Entry 5VJX (X-ray diffraction, 2.69 A resolution); this record covers chains a and b of the 6 polymer chains in the assembly.

[Chain a]
Name: CLOCK-interacting pacemaker
From: Mus musculus
UniProt: Q8R0W1 (CIPC_MOUSE); residues 2-64 here correspond to UniProt positions 352-414 (UniProt number = residue number + 350)
Sequence (64 residues; row label = number of the first residue in the row):
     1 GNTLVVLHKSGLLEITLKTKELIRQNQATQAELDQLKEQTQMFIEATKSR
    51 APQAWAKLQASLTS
Not modelled in the structure: 1-3, 50-56, 62-64
Modified / non-standard residues: Mse-42 (selenomethionine; parent Met)
Sequence notes: expression tag (1)

[Chain b]
Name: Circadian locomoter output cycles protein kaput
From: Mus musculus
Notes: EC 2.3.1.48
UniProt: O08785 (CLOCK_MOUSE); residues 6-51 here correspond to UniProt positions 515-560 (UniProt number = residue number + 509)
Sequence (51 residues; each row starts with the number of its first residue):
     1 GAMDPEFSAQLGAMQHLKDQLEQRTRMIEANIHRQQEELRKIQEQLQMVH
    51 G
Not modelled in the structure: 1-3, 51
Modified / non-standard residues: Mse-3 (selenomethionine); Mse-14, Mse-27, Mse-48 (selenomethionine; parent Met)
Sequence notes: expression tag (1-5); conflict Glu-6 (Gln515 in O08785)

[How chain a and chain b interact]
Contacting residue pairs - 29 pairs, chain a then chain b:
  Ser-10(a) / Val-49(b)
  Leu-12(a) / Val-49(b)  hydrophobic
  Glu-14(a) / Gln-45(b)  hydrogen bond
  Ile-15(a) / Gln-45(b)
  Ile-15(a) / Leu-46(b)  hydrophobic
  Ile-15(a) / Val-49(b)  hydrophobic
  Lys-18(a) / Glu-38(b)  salt bridge
  Lys-18(a) / Ile-42(b)
  Thr-19(a) / Ile-42(b)
  Leu-22(a) / Gln-35(b)
  Leu-22(a) / Leu-39(b)  hydrophobic
  Leu-22(a) / Ile-42(b)  hydrophobic
  Gln-25(a) / Gln-35(b)
  Gln-25(a) / Glu-38(b)
  Asn-26(a) / Gln-35(b)  hydrogen bond
  Thr-29(a) / Ile-32(b)
  Thr-29(a) / Gln-35(b)  hydrogen bond
  Glu-32(a) / Ile-28(b)
  Glu-32(a) / Asn-31(b)
  Leu-36(a) / Leu-21(b)  hydrophobic
  Leu-36(a) / Arg-24(b)
  Leu-36(a) / Thr-25(b)
  Leu-36(a) / Ile-28(b)  hydrophobic
  Gln-39(a) / Arg-24(b)  hydrogen bond
  Thr-40(a) / Leu-21(b)
  Phe-43(a) / Mse-14(b)  hydrophobic
  Phe-43(a) / Lys-18(b)
  Phe-43(a) / Leu-21(b)  hydrophobic
  Thr-47(a) / Mse-14(b)
Interface residues without a listed pair, chain a (20 interface residues in all): Gly-11, Leu-33, Gln-35, Leu-58
Interface residues without a listed pair, chain b (16 interface residues in all): Leu-17

[Overview]
The interface between chain a and chain b involves 20 residues on one side and 16 on the other; the contacts
include 4 hydrogen bonds and 1 salt bridge. Polar contacts include Lys-18(a)/Glu-38(b), Glu-14(a)/Gln-45(b)
and Asn-26(a)/Gln-35(b).
Here chain a is CLOCK-interacting pacemaker and chain b is Circadian locomoter output cycles protein kaput,
both from Mus musculus. Entry 5VJX (Crystal structure of the CLOCK Transcription Domain Exon19 in Complex with
a Repressor) was determined by X-ray diffraction together with 5VJI from the same study.
